Entry 3U1P (X-ray diffraction, 2.80 A resolution); this record covers chain A.

Chain A:
Name: Mycobacteria Tuberculosis LD-transpeptidase type 2
From: Mycobacterium tuberculosis
UniProt: O53223 (O53223_MYCTU); residues 122-408 here = UniProt positions 122-408
Amino-acid sequence (287 residues; numbered 122 to 408; the number before each row is that of its first residue):
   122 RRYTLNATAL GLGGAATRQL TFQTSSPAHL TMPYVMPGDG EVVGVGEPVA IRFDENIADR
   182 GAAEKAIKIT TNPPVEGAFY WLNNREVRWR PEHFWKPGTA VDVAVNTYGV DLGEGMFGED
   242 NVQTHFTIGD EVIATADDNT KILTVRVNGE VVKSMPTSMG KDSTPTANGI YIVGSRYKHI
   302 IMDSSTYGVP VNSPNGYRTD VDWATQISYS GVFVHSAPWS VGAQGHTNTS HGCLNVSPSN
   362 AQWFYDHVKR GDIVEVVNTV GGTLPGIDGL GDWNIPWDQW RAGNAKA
Disordered / not traced: 122, 131-149, 408
Modified positions: C354 (s-hydroxycysteine; CSO)
Curated features (UniProtKB/Swiss-Prot):
  - active site: H336 (Proton donor/acceptor), C354 (Nucleophile)
  - binding site (Ca(2+)): D232, E235, G236
  - binding site (substrate): Y318, S331, G332, N356
  - site: C354 (Binds to carbapenem drug (covalent))
From the paper describing this entry:
  - catalytic residues: H336 (proposed by the authors, not directly observed)
  - specificity-determining residues: W340 (proposed by the authors, not directly observed)

Summary:
UniProt lists active-site residues H336 and C354, 3 Ca2+-binding residues and 4 substrate-binding residues.
From the paper: the catalytic residue H336; the specificity determinant W340.
Chain A is Mycobacteria Tuberculosis LD-transpeptidase type 2 (Mycobacterium tuberculosis); the structure,
Crystal Structure of M. tuberculosis LD-transpeptidase type 2 with Modified Catalytic Cysteine (C354), was
determined by X-ray diffraction, deposited together with 3VAE, 3TUR and 3TX4.
